PDB entry 7CRW | electron microscopy, 3.18 A resolution | chains D and B of the 4 polymer chains in the assembly

# Chain D
Molecule: Dipeptidyl peptidase 9
From: Rattus norvegicus
Reference sequence: M0R781 (M0R781_RAT); numbering as in UniProt (aligned over 1-862)
Sequence (862 residues; numbered 1 to 862; the number before each row is that of its first residue):
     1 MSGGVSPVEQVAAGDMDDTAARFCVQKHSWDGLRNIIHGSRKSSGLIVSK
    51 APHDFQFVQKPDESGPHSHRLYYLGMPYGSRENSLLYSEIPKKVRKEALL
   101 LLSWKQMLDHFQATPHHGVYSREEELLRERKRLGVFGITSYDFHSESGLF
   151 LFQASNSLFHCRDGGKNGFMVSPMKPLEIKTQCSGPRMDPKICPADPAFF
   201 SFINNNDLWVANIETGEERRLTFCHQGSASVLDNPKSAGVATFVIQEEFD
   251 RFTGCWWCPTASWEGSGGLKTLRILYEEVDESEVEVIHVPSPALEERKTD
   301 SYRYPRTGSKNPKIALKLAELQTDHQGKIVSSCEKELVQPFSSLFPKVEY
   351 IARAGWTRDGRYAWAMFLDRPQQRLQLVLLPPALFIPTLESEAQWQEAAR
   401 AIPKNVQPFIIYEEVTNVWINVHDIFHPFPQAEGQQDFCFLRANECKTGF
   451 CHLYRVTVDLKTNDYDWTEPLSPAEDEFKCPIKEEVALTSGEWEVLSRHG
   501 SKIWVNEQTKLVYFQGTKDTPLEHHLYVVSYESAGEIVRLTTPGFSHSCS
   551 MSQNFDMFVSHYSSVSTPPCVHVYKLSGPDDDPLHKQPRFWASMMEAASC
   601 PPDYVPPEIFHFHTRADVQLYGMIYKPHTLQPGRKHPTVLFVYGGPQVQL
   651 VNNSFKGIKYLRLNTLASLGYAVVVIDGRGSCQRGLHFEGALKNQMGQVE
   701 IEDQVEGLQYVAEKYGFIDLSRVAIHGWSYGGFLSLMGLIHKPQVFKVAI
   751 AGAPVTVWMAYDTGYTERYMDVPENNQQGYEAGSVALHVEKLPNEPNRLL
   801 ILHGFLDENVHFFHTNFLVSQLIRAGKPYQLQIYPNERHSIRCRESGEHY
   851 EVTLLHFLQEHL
Not modelled in the structure: 1-20, 264-268
What the authors report for this chain:
  - mutagenesis - S729A: unchanged binding to rNLRP1 FIIND-CARD fragment
  - catalytic residues: Ser729 (proposed by the authors, not directly observed)
  - mutagenesis - S729A: unchanged binding to NLR family protein 1 (chain B)

# Chain B
Molecule: NLR family protein 1
From: Rattus norvegicus
Reference sequence: D9I2G3 (D9I2G3_RAT); residue numbers follow UniProt; this construct covers 1-1218
Sequence (1218 residues; row label = number of the first residue in the row):
     1 MEESQSKQESNTRVAQHGSQQDVDPTFQTKRALEKERSKPRPRPLPRVQL
    51 QSLPGWSSTSKDVPLSQLIREMDHESRRCIHRSKKKLDRSEHISQGTIPE
   101 IYEKRKETISHTQSMEQKYLFQNFTKLLLLQKCCPGGSEKLVRESWHPCV
   151 PEEGGHMIEIQDLFDPNLDTEKKPQLVIIEGAAGIGKSTLARQVKRAWDE
   201 GQLYRDRFQHVFFFSCRELAQCKQLSLAELIAQGQEVPTAPTRQILSRPE
   251 KLLFILDGIDEPAWVLEDQNPELCVHWSQAQPVHTLLGSLLGKSILPEAS
   301 LMLTARTTALQKLVPSLGQPHRVEVLGFSEFERKDYFYKYFAKERNTIID
   351 FNLIGSIPVLLTLCEVPWVCWLLCTCLEKQMQQGEVLSLTSQTTTALCLK
   401 YLSLTIPGQHLSTQLRTLCSLAAEGICQRRTLFSKSDLCKQGLAEDAIAT
   451 FLKIGVLQRQPSSLSYSFAHLCLQEFFAAMSYILEDSEEAHGDMGNDRTV
   501 ETLVERYGRQNLFEAPTVRFLLGLLNTREMREMENIFACKFPWETKLKLL
   551 QSIIGEPFCQPCHLGLFHCLYENQEEELLTETMLCFPLTASGPNHMEATV
   601 FQTNVKRLVIQTDMELMVVTFCITFSHVRSLRLKGKGQQEYKLTAPAMVL
   651 YRWTPISEASWKVLFSNLKCTRNLEELDLSGNPLSYSAVRSLCTALRQPG
   701 CRLKTLWLVDCGLTSRCCSFLASMLSAHSRLAELDLRLNDLGDNGVRQLC
   751 EGLRNPACNLSILRLDQASLSEQVITELRALETKNPKLFISSTWMSHMTM
   801 PTENTDGEESLTSSKQQQQQSGDKHMEPLGTDDDFWGPSGPVSTEVVDRE
   851 RNLYRVRLPMAGSYHCPSTGLHFVVTRAVTIEIGFCAWSQFLHETPLQHS
   901 HMVAGPLFDIKAEHGAVTAVCLPHFVSLQEGKVDSSLFHVAHFQDHGMVL
   951 ETPARVEPHFAVLENPSFSPMGVLLRMIPAVGHFIPITSITLIYYRLYLE
  1001 DITFHLYLVPNDCTIRKAIDEEELKFQFVRINKPPPVDALYVGSRYIVSS
  1051 SKEVEILPKELELCYRSPRESQLFSEIYVGNIGSGINLQLTDKKYMNLIW
  1101 EALLKPGDLRPALPRMASAPKDAPALLHFVDQHREQLVARVTSVDPLLDK
  1151 LHGLVLSEEDYETVRAEATNQDKMRKLFRGSRSWSWDCKDHFYQALKETH
  1201 PHLIMDLLEKSGGVSVRL
Not modelled in the structure: 1-975, 1110-1218
Curated features (UniProtKB/Swiss-Prot):
  - binding site (ATP): Gly181 to Ser188
  - site: His942 (Trigger for autolytic processing), Phe968, Ser969 (Cleavage)
What the authors report for this chain:
  - catalytic residues: His942
  - mutagenesis - S969A: unchanged binding to rDPP9
  - self-association interface (contacts with another copy of this molecule): Asn1032, Pro1034, Pro1035, Val1037
  - mutagenesis - S969A: unchanged binding to Dipeptidyl peptidase 9 (chain D)

# How chain D and chain B interact
Contacting residue pairs - 29 pairs, chain D then chain B:
  Arg34(D) - Tyr1095(B)
  His38(D) - Tyr1041(B)
  Arg41(D) - Val981(B)
  Arg41(D) - Gly982(B)
  Ser44(D) - His983(B)  hydrogen bond
  Arg81(D) - Tyr1065(B)
  Arg132(D) - Met977(B)
  Tyr643(D) - Arg976(B)
  Tyr643(D) - Ile978(B)  hydrophobic
  Val648(D) - Arg976(B)
  Val648(D) - Met977(B)  hydrophobic
  Val648(D) - Ile978(B)  hydrophobic
  Leu650(D) - Ile978(B)  hydrophobic
  Lys659(D) - Pro979(B)
  Lys659(D) - Ala980(B)
  Lys659(D) - Val981(B)
  Arg662(D) - Val981(B)
  Trp728(D) - Pro979(B)  hydrophobic
  Ser729(D) - Arg976(B)  hydrogen bond (backbone-side chain)
  Tyr761(D) - Arg976(B)  hydrogen bond
  Tyr765(D) - Arg976(B)
  His839(D) - Pro979(B)
  Ser840(D) - Pro979(B)
  Ile841(D) - Ala980(B)
  Ile841(D) - Val981(B)
  Ile841(D) - Gly982(B)
  Arg842(D) - Phe984(B)
  Arg844(D) - Phe984(B)
  Arg844(D) - Tyr1041(B)
Interface residues without a listed pair, chain D (32 interface residues in all): Ile47, Gln647, Tyr660, Leu661, Tyr730, Val755, Asn809, Cys843, Gly847, Glu848, Tyr850, Glu851
Interface residues without a listed pair, chain B (15 interface residues in all): Ile985, Val1042, Ser1044

# Summary
The interface between chain D and chain B involves 32 residues on one side and 15 on the other, with 3
hydrogen bonds. Polar contacts include Ser44(D)-His983(B), Ser729(D)-Arg976(B) and Tyr761(D)-Arg976(B).
UniProt lists 8 ATP-binding residues on chain B. From the paper: catalytic residues Ser729(D) and His942(B);
S729A of chain D leaves binding to rNLRP1 FIIND-CARD fragment unchanged.
Chain D is Dipeptidyl peptidase 9 and chain B is NLR family protein 1, both from Rattus norvegicus; the
structure, Cryo-EM structure of rNLRP1-rDPP9 complex, was determined by electron microscopy together with 7CRV
from the same study.
